3TGU - chains P and S of the 20 polymer chains in the assembly; structure by X-ray diffraction, 2.70 A resolution.

Chain P:
Molecule: Cytochrome b
From: Gallus gallus
UniProtKB: P18946 (CYB_CHICK); residue numbers follow UniProt; this construct covers 2-380
Chain sequence (380 residues; each row starts with the number of its first residue):
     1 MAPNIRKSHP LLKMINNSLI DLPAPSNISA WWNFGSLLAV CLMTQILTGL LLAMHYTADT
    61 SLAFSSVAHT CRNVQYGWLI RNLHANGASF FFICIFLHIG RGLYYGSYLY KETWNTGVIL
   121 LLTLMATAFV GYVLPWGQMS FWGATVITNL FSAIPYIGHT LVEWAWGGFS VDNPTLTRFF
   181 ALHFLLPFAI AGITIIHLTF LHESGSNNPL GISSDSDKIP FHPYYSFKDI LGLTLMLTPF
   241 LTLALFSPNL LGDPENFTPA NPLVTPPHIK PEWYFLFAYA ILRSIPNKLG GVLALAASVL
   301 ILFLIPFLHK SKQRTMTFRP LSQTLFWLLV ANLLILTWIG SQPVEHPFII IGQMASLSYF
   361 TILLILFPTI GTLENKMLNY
Unresolved in the structure: 1
Construct notes: initiating methionine (1)
Modified positions: M1 (N-formylmethionine; FME)
Bound ions: heme Fe site 1: H84, H183; heme Fe site 2: H98, H197
Residues lining bound ligands:
  - heme (HEM), molecule 1: W32, F34, G35, S36, L38, A39, F91, I95, H98, I99, R101, S107, Y108, Y110, T113, W114, G117, V118, L120, L121, I190, T194, H197, L198, L201, S206, N207
  - heme (HEM), molecule 2: L42, Q45, I46, G49, L50, L52, A53, Y56, V67, R81, H84, A85, A88, F91, L124, T127, A128, G131, Y132, L134, P135, F180, H183, F184, P187, I190, Y274
  - UQ (Coenzyme Q10, (2Z,6E,10Z,14E,18E,22E,26Z)-isomer): S18, L19, L22, P23, A24, I28, W32, S36, A39, L198, L201, H202, S206, F221, Y225, D229
  - WF3 (methyl (2E)-3-methoxy-2-[2-({[6-methyl-3-(trifluoromethyl)quinoxalin-2-yl]oxy}methyl)phenyl]prop-2-enoate): L122, M125, A126, A128, F129, Y132, V133, M139, S140, G143, A144, I147, I269, K270, P271, E272, Y274, F275, A278, Y279, L282, L295
Swiss-Prot annotation at these positions:
  - binding site (heme b): H84, H98, H183, H197
  - binding site (a ubiquinone): H202

Chain S:
Molecule: Mitochondrial ubiquinol-cytochrome c reductase 14 kda protein
From: Gallus gallus
Notes: EC 1.10.2.2
UniProtKB: D0VX30 (D0VX30_CHICK); numbering as in UniProt (aligned over 1-110)
Chain sequence (110 residues; each row starts with the number of its first residue):
     1 AARATVAGGG RLMDRIRKWY YNAAGFNKYG LMRDDTLYED DDVKEALKRL PEDLYNERMF
    61 RIKRALDLSL KHRILPKEQW VKYEEDKPYL EPYLKEVIRE RLEREAWNKK
Unresolved in the structure: 1-9

Interface between chain P and chain S:
Residue-residue contacts - 45 pairs, chain P then chain S:
  S26(P) - L70(S)
  N27(P) - L66(S)
  N27(P) - S69(S)  hydrogen bond
  N27(P) - L70(S)
  L109(P) - Y38(S)
  N208(P) - L66(S)
  L210(P) - A65(S)  hydrophobic
  I212(P) - D35(S)
  I212(P) - I62(S)  hydrophobic
  S213(P) - E39(S)
  S213(P) - I62(S)
  S213(P) - L66(S)
  S214(P) - L66(S)
  S216(P) - M59(S)
  S216(P) - K63(S)  hydrogen bond (backbone-side chain)
  S216(P) - L66(S)
  D217(P) - K63(S)  salt bridge
  K312(P) - L37(S)
  K312(P) - Y38(S)  hydrogen bond (backbone-backbone)
  Q313(P) - T36(S)  hydrogen bond
  R314(P) - Y38(S)
  F318(P) - Y20(S)
  F318(P) - A24(S)
  F318(P) - F26(S)  hydrophobic
  F318(P) - Y29(S)  hydrophobic
  F318(P) - L31(S)  hydrophobic
  F318(P) - T36(S)
  R319(P) - Y20(S)
  P320(P) - Y20(S)  hydrophobic
  P320(P) - A23(S)  hydrophobic
  P320(P) - A24(S)
  E374(P) - Y20(S)  hydrogen bond
  K376(P) - R17(S)
  M377(P) - I16(S)  hydrophobic
  M377(P) - R17(S)
  M377(P) - W19(S)  hydrophobic
  M377(P) - Y20(S)  hydrophobic
  L378(P) - Y20(S)  hydrophobic
  L378(P) - R33(S)  hydrogen bond (backbone-side chain)
  N379(P) - R17(S)  hydrogen bond
  N379(P) - R33(S)  hydrogen bond (backbone-side chain)
  N379(P) - E91(S)
  Y380(P) - R33(S)  hydrogen bond
  Y380(P) - D34(S)  hydrogen bond
  Y380(P) - L37(S)
Interface residues without a listed pair, chain P (25 interface residues in all): P209, T317, L321
Interface residues without a listed pair, chain S (25 interface residues in all): G25

Overview:
Chain P and chain S each contribute 25 residues to their interface; the contacts include 10 hydrogen bonds and
1 salt bridge. Polar pairs include D217(P)-K63(S), N27(P)-S69(S) and S216(P)-K63(S). Chain P binds heme,
compound WF3 and compound UQ.
Chain P is Cytochrome b and chain S is Mitochondrial ubiquinol-cytochrome c reductase 14 kda protein, both
from Gallus gallus; the structure, Cytochrome bc1 complex from chicken with pfvs-designed moa inhibitor bound,
was determined by X-ray diffraction.
